Entry 4HRE (X-ray diffraction, 2.79 A resolution); this record covers chains E and G of the 6 polymer chains in the assembly.

Chain E:
Name: Protein S100-A10
Source organism: Homo sapiens
Reference sequence: P60903 (S10AA_HUMAN); residues 1-96 here correspond to UniProt positions 2-97 (UniProt number = residue number + 1)
Chain sequence (97 residues; numbered 0 to 96; the number before each row is that of its first residue; numbering starts at 0):
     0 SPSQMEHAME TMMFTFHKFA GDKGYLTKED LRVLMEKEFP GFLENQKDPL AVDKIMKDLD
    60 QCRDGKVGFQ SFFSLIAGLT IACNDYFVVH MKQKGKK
Disordered / not traced: 0, 92-96
Sequence notes: expression tag (0)
UniProt features mapped onto this chain:
  - region: Asp59 to Ser70 (Ancestral calcium site)
  - modified residue (N6-acetyllysine): Lys22, Lys27, Lys36, Lys53, Lys56
  - cross-link: Lys36 (Glycyl lysine isopeptide (Lys-Gly) (interchain with G-Cter in SUMO2))
Reported in the primary citation:
  - mutagenesis - D59A: unchanged binding to AnxA2
  - mutagenesis - D59A: unchanged binding to homodimerization of p11
  - mutagenesis - C82Q, C82S: unchanged binding to endogenous p11
  - mutagenesis - D59A: decreased stability with Protein S100-A10 (chain E)
  - mutagenesis - D59A: unchanged binding to Annexin A2
  - mutagenesis - C82Q, C82S: decreased binding to Annexin A2
  - mutagenesis - C82Q, C82S: unchanged binding to Protein S100-A10 (chain E)

Chain G:
Name: Helicase-like transcription factor
Notes: EC 3.6.4.-, 6.3.2.-
Reference sequence: Q14527 (HLTF_HUMAN); residues -7 to 6 here correspond to UniProt positions 26-39 (UniProt number = residue number + 33)
Chain sequence (14 residues; row label = number of the first residue in the row; numbers below 1 keep their minus sign (Pro-7 is residue -7)):
    -7 PRLSYPTFFP RFEF
Disordered / not traced: -7 to -3
UniProt features mapped onto this chain:
  - DNA-binding region: Glu5
  - modified residue: Arg-6 (Omega-N-methylarginine)

How chain E and chain G interact:
Pairs across the interface - 18 pairs, chain E then chain G:
  Phe41(E) - Phe4(G)  hydrophobic
  Asp57(E) - Pro2(G)
  Leu58(E) - Pro2(G)
  Asp59(E) - Thr-1(G)
  Asp59(E) - Phe0(G)  hydrogen bond (backbone-backbone)
  Gln69(E) - Thr-1(G)
  Ser73(E) - Thr-1(G)  hydrogen bond
  Ser73(E) - Phe0(G)
  Ser73(E) - Phe1(G)
  Ser73(E) - Pro2(G)
  Ala76(E) - Phe1(G)
  Gly77(E) - Phe1(G)
  Gly77(E) - Pro2(G)
  Gly77(E) - Phe4(G)
  Leu78(E) - Phe4(G)
  Ile80(E) - Phe1(G)  hydrophobic
  Ala81(E) - Phe4(G)  hydrophobic
  Tyr85(E) - Phe6(G)
Also at the interface, not in a pair above, chain E (14 interface residues in all): Gln60, Leu74

Overview:
The interface between chain E and chain G involves 14 residues on one side and 6 on the other; the contacts
include 2 hydrogen bonds. Polar pairs include Ser73(E)-Thr-1(G) and Asp59(E)-Phe0(G). From the paper: C82Q and
C82S of chain E reduce binding to Annexin A2; D59A of chain E reduces stability with Protein S100-A10 (chain
E).
Here chain E is Protein S100-A10 (Homo sapiens) and chain G is Helicase-like transcription factor. Entry 4HRE
(Crystal Structure of p11/Annexin A2 Heterotetramer in Complex with SMARCA3 Peptide) was determined by X-ray
diffraction together with 4HRG and 4HRH from the same study.
